PDB entry 3UT9 | X-ray diffraction, 2.20 A resolution | chains D and J of the 10 polymer chains in the assembly

[Chain D]
Molecule: Histone H2B 1.1
Organism: Xenopus laevis
UniProt: P02281 (H2B11_XENLA); residues -2 to 122 here correspond to UniProt positions 2-126 (UniProt number = residue number + 4)
Chain sequence (125 residues; row label = number of the first residue in the row; numbers below 1 keep their minus sign (Pro-2 is residue -2)):
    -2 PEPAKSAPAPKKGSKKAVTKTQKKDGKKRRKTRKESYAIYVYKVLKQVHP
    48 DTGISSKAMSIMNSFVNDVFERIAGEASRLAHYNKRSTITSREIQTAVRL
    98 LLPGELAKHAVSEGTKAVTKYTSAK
Disordered / not traced: -2 to 25, 122
Swiss-Prot annotation at these positions:
  - modified residue: Lys2 (N6-acetyllysine), Lys9 (N6-acetyllysine), Ser11 (Phosphoserine), Lys12 (N6-acetyllysine), Lys17 (N6-acetyllysine)
  - glycosylation: Ser109 (O-linked (GlcNAc) serine)
  - cross-link: Lys117 (Glycyl lysine isopeptide (Lys-Gly) (interchain with G-Cter in ubiquitin))

[Chain J]
Molecule: 145-nt DNA strand
Sequence (145 nucleotides; numbered -72 to 72; the number before each row is that of its first residue; numbers below 1 keep their minus sign (DA-72 is residue -72)):
   -72 ATCACAATCCCGGTGCCGAGGCCGCTCAATTGGTCGTAGACAGCTCTAGC
   -22 ACCGCTTAAACGCACGTACGGATTCCGTACGTGCGTTTAAGCGGTGCTAG
    28 AGCTGTCTACGACCAATTGAGCGGCCTCGGCACCGGGATTGTGAT
Metal / ion sites: Mn2+ site 1 near DG-61 (its only coordinating residue here); Mn2+ site 2 near DG-53 (its only coordinating residue here); Mn2+ site 3 near DG-34 (its only coordinating residue here); K+: DT-26, DA-25; Mn2+ site 4 near DG-3 (its only coordinating residue here); Mn2+ site 5 near DG20 (its only coordinating residue here); Mn2+ site 6 near DG27 (its only coordinating residue here); Mn2+ site 7 near DG29 (its only coordinating residue here); Mn2+ site 8 near DG38 (its only coordinating residue here); Mn2+ site 9 near DG62 (its only coordinating residue here)

[How chain D and chain J interact]
Residue-residue contacts (14; chain D residue first):
  Arg26(D) - DC-27(J)  phosphate contact
  Arg27(D) - DG50(J)  hydrogen bond to the sugar
  Arg27(D) - DG51(J)  sugar contact
  Lys28(D) - DG50(J)  hydrogen bond to the phosphate
  Lys28(D) - DG51(J)  hydrogen bond to the phosphate
  Thr29(D) - DG50(J)  phosphate contact
  Arg30(D) - DC49(J)  hydrogen bond to the sugar
  Arg30(D) - DG50(J)  phosphate contact
  Lys31(D) - DC49(J)  phosphate contact
  Lys31(D) - DG50(J)  hydrogen bond to the phosphate
  Glu32(D) - DC49(J)  phosphate contact
  Ser33(D) - DC49(J)  hydrogen bond to the phosphate
  Ile36(D) - DG48(J)  phosphate contact
  Tyr37(D) - DG48(J)  hydrogen bond to the phosphate
Interface residues without a listed pair, chain D (11 interface residues in all): Thr85
Interface residues without a listed pair, chain J (8 interface residues in all): DT-26, DA-25, DG38

[Overview]
11 residues of chain D and 8 residues of chain J are in contact, with 7 hydrogen bonds. Among the polar pairs
are Arg27(D)-DG50(J), Arg30(D)-DC49(J) and Lys28(D)-DG50(J). The K+ site is built by DT-26(J) and DA-25(J).
Here chain D is Histone H2B 1.1 (Xenopus laevis) and chain J is a 145-nt DNA strand. Entry 3UT9 (Crystal
Structure of Nucleosome Core Particle Assembled with a Palindromic Widom '601' Derivative (NCP-601L)) was
determined by X-ray diffraction together with 3UTA and 3UTB from the same study.
